Entry 2H47 (X-ray diffraction, 2.60 A resolution); this record covers chains A and C of the 3 polymer chains in the assembly.

Chain A:
Molecule: Aromatic Amine Dehydrogenase
From: Alcaligenes faecalis
Notes: EC 1.4.99.4
UniProtKB: P84888 (AAUB_ALCFA); residue numbers follow UniProt; this construct covers 1-390
Sequence (390 residues; row label = number of the first residue in the row):
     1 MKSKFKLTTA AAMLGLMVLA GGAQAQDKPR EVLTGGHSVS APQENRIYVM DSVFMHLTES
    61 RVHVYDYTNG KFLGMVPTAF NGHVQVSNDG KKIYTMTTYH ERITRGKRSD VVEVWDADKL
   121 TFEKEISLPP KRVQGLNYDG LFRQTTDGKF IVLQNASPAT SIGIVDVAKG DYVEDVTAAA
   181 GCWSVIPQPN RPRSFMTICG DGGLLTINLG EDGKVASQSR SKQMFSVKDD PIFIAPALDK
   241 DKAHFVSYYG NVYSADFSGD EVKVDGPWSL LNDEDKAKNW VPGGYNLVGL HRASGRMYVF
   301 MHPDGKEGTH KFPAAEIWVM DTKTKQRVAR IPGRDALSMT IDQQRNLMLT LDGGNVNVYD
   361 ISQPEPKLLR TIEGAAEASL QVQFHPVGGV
Unresolved in the structure: 1-27, 388-390
Disulfide bonds: Cys-182/Cys-199

Chain C:
Molecule: Azurin
From: Alcaligenes faecalis
UniProtKB: P00281 (AZUR_ALCFA); residues 2-129 here correspond to UniProt positions 1-128 (UniProt number = residue number - 1)
Sequence (128 residues; each row starts with the number of its first residue):
     2 ACDVSIEGND SMQFNTKSIV VDKTCKEFTI NLKHTGKLPK AAMGHNVVVS KKSDESAVAT
    62 DGMKAGLNND YVKAGDERVI AHTSVIGGGE TDSVTFDVSK LKEGEDYAFF CSFPGHWSIM
   122 KGTIELGS
Disulfide bonds: Cys-3/Cys-26
Bound ions: Cu ion: His-46, Cys-112, His-117
Curated features (UniProtKB/Swiss-Prot):
  - binding site (Cu cation): His-46, Cys-112, His-117, Met-121

Chain A / chain C interface:
Residue-residue contacts (13):
  Ser-157(A) / Ala-42(C)
  Ser-157(A) / Ala-43(C)
  Pro-158(A) / Ala-43(C)
  Pro-158(A) / Met-44(C)  hydrophobic
  Ala-159(A) / Ala-42(C)
  Ala-159(A) / Ala-43(C)  hydrogen bond (backbone-backbone)
  Ala-180(A) / Met-64(C)
  Ala-180(A) / Tyr-72(C)
  Gly-181(A) / Met-64(C)
  Asp-201(A) / Thr-61(C)
  Asp-201(A) / Lys-65(C)  salt bridge
  Arg-220(A) / Met-64(C)
  Arg-220(A) / Lys-65(C)
Also at the interface, not in a pair above, chain A (8 interface residues in all): Cys-182
Also at the interface, not in a pair above, chain C (8 interface residues in all): Pro-115

Overview:
Chain A and chain C each contribute 8 residues to their interface, with 1 hydrogen bond and 1 salt bridge.
Polar pairs include Asp-201(A)/Lys-65(C) and Ala-159(A)/Ala-43(C). His-46(C), Cys-112(C) and His-117(C) form
the Cu ion site. UniProt lists 4 Cu cation-binding residues on chain C.
Here chain A is Aromatic Amine Dehydrogenase and chain C is Azurin, both from Alcaligenes faecalis. Entry 2H47
(Crystal Structure of an Electron Transfer Complex Between Aromatic Amine Dephydrogenase and Azurin from
Alcaligenes Faecalis ...) was determined by X-ray diffraction together with 2H3X and 2IAA from the same study.
